8EDG - chains Q and G of the 12 polymer chains in the assembly; structure by electron microscopy, 4.64 A resolution (low resolution: residue-level contacts below are approximate; hydrogen-bond / salt-bridge calls are withheld).

== Chain Q ==
Molecule: 46-nt DNA strand
Sequence (46 nucleotides; numbered 1 to 46; the number before each row is that of its first residue):
     1 AGAGAACAACAACAAGTGGCTTATTTTGATACTTATGCGCCACTTG

== Chain G ==
Molecule: Hermes transposase
Source organism: Musca domestica
Reference sequence: Q25438 (Q25438_MUSDO); numbering as in UniProt (aligned over 1-612)
Chain sequence (612 residues; row label = number of the first residue in the row):
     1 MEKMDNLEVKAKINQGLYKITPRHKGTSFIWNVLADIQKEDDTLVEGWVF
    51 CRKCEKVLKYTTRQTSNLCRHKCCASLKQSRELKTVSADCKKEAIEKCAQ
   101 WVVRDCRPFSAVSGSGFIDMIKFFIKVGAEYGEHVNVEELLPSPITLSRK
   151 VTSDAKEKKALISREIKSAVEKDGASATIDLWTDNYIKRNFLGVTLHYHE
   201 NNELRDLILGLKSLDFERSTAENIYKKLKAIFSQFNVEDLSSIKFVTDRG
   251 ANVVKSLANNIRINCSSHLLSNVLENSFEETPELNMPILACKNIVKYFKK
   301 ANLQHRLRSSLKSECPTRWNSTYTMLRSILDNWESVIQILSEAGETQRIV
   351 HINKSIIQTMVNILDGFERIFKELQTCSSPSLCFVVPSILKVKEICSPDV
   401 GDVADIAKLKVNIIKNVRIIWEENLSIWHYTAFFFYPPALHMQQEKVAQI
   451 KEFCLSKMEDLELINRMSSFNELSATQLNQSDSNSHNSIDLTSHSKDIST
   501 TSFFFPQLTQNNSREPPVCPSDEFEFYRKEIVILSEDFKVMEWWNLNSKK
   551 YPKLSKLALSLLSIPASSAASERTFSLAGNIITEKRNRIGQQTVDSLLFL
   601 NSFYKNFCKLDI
Unresolved in the structure: 1-3, 461-516, 610-612
Sequence notes: engineered mutation Glu2 (Gln in Q25438), Gly128 (Lys in Q25438)
Ion coordination: Zn2+: Cys51, Cys54, His71, Cys73

== Chain Q / chain G interface ==
Pairs across the interface - 20 pairs, chain Q then chain G:
  DA1(Q) with Gln375(G); Ala569(G); Arg573(G)
  DG2(Q) with Arg573(G)
  DA3(Q) with Arg573(G); Lys605(G)
  DA5(Q) with Ser110(G)
  DA6(Q) with Phe109(G); Ser110(G)
  DA12(Q) with Thr27(G)
  DC13(Q) with Thr27(G); Ser28(G); Arg63(G)
  DA14(Q) with Ser28(G); Gln64(G); Thr65(G); Ser66(G)
  DA15(Q) with Ser66(G)
  DG16(Q) with Ser66(G); Arg70(G)
Other interface residues (no listed pair), chain Q (11 interface residues in all): DT17
Other interface residues (no listed pair), chain G (17 interface residues in all): Lys25, Pro108, Cys377, Ser576

== In short ==
11 residues of chain Q face 17 of chain G across their interface. Cys51(G), Cys54(G), His71(G) and Cys73(G)
form the Zn2+ site.
Chain Q is a 46-nt DNA strand and chain G is Hermes transposase (Musca domestica); the structure, Cryo-EM
structure of the Hermes transposase bound to two left-ends of its DNA transposon, was determined by electron
microscopy (same publication as 8EB5 and 8SJD).
